PDB entry 7UIO | electron microscopy, 3.30 A resolution | chains AP and AQ of the 80 polymer chains in the assembly

== Chain AP ==
Molecule: Transcription initiation factor IIF subunit alpha
Organism: Saccharomyces cerevisiae S288C
UniProt: P41895 (T2FA_YEAST); numbering as in UniProt (aligned over 1-735)
Amino-acid sequence (735 residues; row label = number of the first residue in the row):
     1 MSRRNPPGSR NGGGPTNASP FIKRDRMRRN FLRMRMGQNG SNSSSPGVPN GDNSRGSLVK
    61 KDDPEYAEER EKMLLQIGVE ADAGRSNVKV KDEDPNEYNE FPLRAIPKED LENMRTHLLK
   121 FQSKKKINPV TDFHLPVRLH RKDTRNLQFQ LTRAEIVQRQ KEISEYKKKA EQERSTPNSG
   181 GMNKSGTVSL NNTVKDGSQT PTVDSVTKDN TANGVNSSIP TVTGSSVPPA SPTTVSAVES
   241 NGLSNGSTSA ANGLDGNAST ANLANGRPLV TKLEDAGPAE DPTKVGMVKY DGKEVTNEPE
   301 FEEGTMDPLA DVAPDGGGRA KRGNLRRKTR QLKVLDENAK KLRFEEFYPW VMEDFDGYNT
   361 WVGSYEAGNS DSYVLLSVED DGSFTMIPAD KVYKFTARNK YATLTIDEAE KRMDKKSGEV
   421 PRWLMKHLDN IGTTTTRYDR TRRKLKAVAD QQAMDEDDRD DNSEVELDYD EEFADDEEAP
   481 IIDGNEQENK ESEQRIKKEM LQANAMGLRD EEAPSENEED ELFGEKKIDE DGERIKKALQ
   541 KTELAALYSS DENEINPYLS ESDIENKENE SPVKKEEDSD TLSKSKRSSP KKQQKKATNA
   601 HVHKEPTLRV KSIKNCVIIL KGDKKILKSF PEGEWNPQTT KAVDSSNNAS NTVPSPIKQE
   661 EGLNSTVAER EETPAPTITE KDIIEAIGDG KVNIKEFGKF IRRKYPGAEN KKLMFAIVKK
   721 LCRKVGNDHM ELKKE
Not modelled in the structure: 1-94, 143-344, 400-735
UniProt features mapped onto this chain:
  - modified residue: Ser-198 (Phosphoserine), Thr-200 (Phosphothreonine), Ser-515 (Phosphoserine), Ser-560 (Phosphoserine), Ser-562 (Phosphoserine), Ser-571 (Phosphoserine), Ser-655 (Phosphoserine)

== Chain AQ ==
Molecule: Transcription initiation factor IIF subunit beta
Organism: Saccharomyces cerevisiae S288C
Notes: EC 3.6.4.12
UniProt: P41896 (T2FB_YEAST); residue numbers follow UniProt; this construct covers 1-400
Amino-acid sequence (400 residues; numbered 1 to 400; the number before each row is that of its first residue):
     1 MSSGSAGAPA LSNNSTNSVA KEKSGNISGD EYLSQEEEVF DGNDIENNET KVYEESLDLD
    61 LERSNRQVWL VRLPMFLAEK WRDRNNLHGQ ELGKIRINKD GSKITLLLNE NDNDSIPHEY
   121 DLELTKKVVE NEYVFTEQNL KKYQQRKKEL EADPEKQRQA YLKKQEREEE LKKKQQQQKR
   181 RNNRKKFNHR VMTDRDGRDR YIPYVKTIPK KTAIVGTVCH ECQVMPSMND PNYHKIVEQR
   241 RNIVKLNNKE RITTLDETVG VTMSHTGMSM RSDNSNFLKV GREKAKSNIK SIRMPKKEIL
   301 DYLFKLFDEY DYWSLKGLKE RTRQPEAHLK ECLDKVATLV KKGPYAFKYT LRPEYKKLKE
   361 EERKATLGEL ADEQTGSAGD NAQGDAEADL EDEIEMEDVV
Not modelled in the structure: 1-55, 140-208, 250-400
UniProt features mapped onto this chain:
  - modified residue (Phosphoserine): Ser-28, Ser-34, Ser-56

== How chain AP and chain AQ interact ==
Pairs across the interface (71; chain AP residue first):
  Pro-95(AP) / Asn-98(AQ)
  Glu-97(AP) / Ile-97(AQ)
  Glu-97(AP) / Asn-98(AQ)
  Glu-97(AP) / Lys-99(AQ)  salt bridge
  Tyr-98(AP) / Arg-96(AQ)
  Tyr-98(AP) / Ile-97(AQ)
  Asn-99(AP) / Ile-95(AQ)
  Asn-99(AP) / Ile-97(AQ)
  Glu-100(AP) / Lys-94(AQ)  salt bridge
  Glu-100(AP) / Arg-96(AQ)  salt bridge
  Phe-101(AP) / Lys-94(AQ)
  Pro-102(AP) / Glu-91(AQ)
  Pro-102(AP) / Lys-94(AQ)
  Leu-103(AP) / Gln-90(AQ)
  Leu-103(AP) / Glu-91(AQ)
  Leu-103(AP) / Leu-92(AQ)  hydrogen bond (backbone-backbone)
  Leu-103(AP) / Gly-93(AQ)  hydrogen bond (backbone-backbone)
  Leu-103(AP) / Lys-94(AQ)
  Arg-104(AP) / Gly-89(AQ)  hydrogen bond (side chain-backbone)
  Arg-104(AP) / Gln-90(AQ)
  Ala-105(AP) / Asn-86(AQ)
  Ala-105(AP) / Leu-87(AQ)
  Ala-105(AP) / Gly-89(AQ)  hydrogen bond (backbone-backbone)
  Ile-106(AP) / Leu-87(AQ)  hydrogen bond (backbone-backbone)
  Pro-107(AP) / Leu-87(AQ)
  Pro-107(AP) / His-88(AQ)
  Lys-108(AP) / Arg-84(AQ)  hydrogen bond (side chain-backbone)
  Lys-108(AP) / His-88(AQ)  hydrogen bond
  Asn-113(AP) / Gln-138(AQ)
  Asn-113(AP) / Asn-139(AQ)  hydrogen bond (backbone-backbone)
  Met-114(AP) / Thr-136(AQ)
  Met-114(AP) / Glu-137(AQ)
  Met-114(AP) / Gln-138(AQ)
  Arg-115(AP) / Glu-137(AQ)  hydrogen bond (backbone-backbone)
  Thr-116(AP) / Phe-135(AQ)
  Thr-116(AP) / Glu-137(AQ)
  His-117(AP) / Glu-137(AQ)  hydrogen bond (backbone-side chain)
  Leu-119(AP) / Phe-135(AQ)
  Leu-119(AP) / Glu-137(AQ)
  Leu-119(AP) / Thr-212(AQ)
  Lys-120(AP) / Asn-131(AQ)  hydrogen bond (side chain-backbone)
  Lys-120(AP) / Glu-132(AQ)
  Phe-121(AP) / Asn-131(AQ)
  Lys-125(AP) / Asn-131(AQ)
  Lys-126(AP) / Asn-131(AQ)
  Lys-126(AP) / Tyr-133(AQ)
  Lys-126(AP) / Thr-217(AQ)
  Ile-127(AP) / Tyr-133(AQ)  hydrogen bond (backbone-side chain)
  Asn-128(AP) / Tyr-133(AQ)
  Pro-129(AP) / Leu-61(AQ)  hydrophobic
  Val-130(AP) / Leu-61(AQ)  hydrophobic
  Leu-135(AP) / Leu-59(AQ)
  Val-137(AP) / Leu-57(AQ)
  Arg-138(AP) / Leu-57(AQ)
  Ser-370(AP) / Met-75(AQ)
  Asp-371(AP) / Arg-72(AQ)
  Ser-372(AP) / Arg-72(AQ)  hydrogen bond (backbone-side chain)
  Ser-372(AP) / Ala-78(AQ)
  Ser-372(AP) / Arg-82(AQ)  hydrogen bond (backbone-side chain)
  Tyr-373(AP) / Leu-70(AQ)  hydrophobic
  Tyr-373(AP) / Arg-72(AQ)
  Tyr-373(AP) / Arg-82(AQ)  hydrogen bond (backbone-side chain)
  Val-374(AP) / Arg-82(AQ)
  Leu-375(AP) / Val-134(AQ)  hydrophobic
  Leu-375(AP) / Phe-135(AQ)
  Leu-376(AP) / Val-68(AQ)
  Leu-376(AP) / Trp-69(AQ)
  Leu-376(AP) / Val-71(AQ)  hydrophobic
  Phe-384(AP) / Trp-69(AQ)
  Pro-388(AP) / Arg-82(AQ)
  Ala-389(AP) / Arg-82(AQ)
Also at the interface, not in a pair above, chain AP (48 interface residues in all): Asn-96, Glu-109, Leu-111, Pro-136, Leu-139, Val-378, Met-386, Ile-387
Also at the interface, not in a pair above, chain AQ (45 interface residues in all): Asp-58, Arg-66, Gln-67, Leu-73, Trp-81, Asn-85, Leu-106, Glu-130

== Overview ==
Chain AP and chain AQ form an interface of 48 and 45 residues respectively, with 15 hydrogen bonds and 3 salt
bridges. Polar contacts include Glu-97(AP)/Lys-99(AQ), Glu-100(AP)/Lys-94(AQ) and Glu-100(AP)/Arg-96(AQ).
Here chain AP is Transcription initiation factor IIF subunit alpha and chain AQ is Transcription initiation
factor IIF subunit beta, both from Saccharomyces cerevisiae S288C. Entry 7UIO (Mediator-PIC Early (Composite
Model)) was determined by electron microscopy, deposited together with 7UI9, 7UIC, 7UIF, 7UIG, 7UIK and 7UIL.
